7X76 - chains N and O of the 13 polymer chains in the assembly; structure by electron microscopy, 3.67 A resolution.

# Chain N
Name: Putative metal uptake regulation protein
From: Streptomyces coelicolor A3(2)
Reference sequence: Q9L2H5 (Q9L2H5_STRCO); numbering as in UniProt (aligned over 1-139)
Sequence (159 residues; each row starts with the number of its first residue; numbers below 1 keep their minus sign (Met-19 is residue -19)):
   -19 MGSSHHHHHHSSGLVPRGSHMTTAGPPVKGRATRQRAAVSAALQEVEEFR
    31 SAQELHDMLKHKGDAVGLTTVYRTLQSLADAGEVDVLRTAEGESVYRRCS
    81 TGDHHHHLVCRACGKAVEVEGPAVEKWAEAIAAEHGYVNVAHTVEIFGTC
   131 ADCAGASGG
Disordered / not traced: -19 to 5, 137-139
Differences from the reference sequence: initiating methionine (-19); expression tag (-18 to 0)
Bound ions: Zn2+ site 1: Asp65, Cys79, His85, His87; Zn2+ site 2: His84, His86, Glu105, His122; Zn2+ site 3: Cys90, Cys93, Cys130, Cys133
From the paper describing this entry:
  - mutagenesis - R11A, D37A/H41A, R53A: decreased binding to the 84-nt DNA strand (chain O)

# Chain O
Molecule: 84-nt DNA strand
Sequence (84 nucleotides; each row starts with the number of its first residue):
     1 CAAGGCACATGACAACGGTGTTCAGTGCCGCGTTGCCCGATACCCCCTAC
    51 CCGTAGTTGACTGGCATCCGGGCGCCGGGTCGCC

# Interface between chain N and chain O
Residue-residue contacts (15; chain N residue first):
  Thr13(N) - DT10(O)  phosphate contact
  Arg14(N) - DG11(O)  salt bridge to the phosphate
  Gln15(N) - DT10(O)  phosphate contact
  Gln15(N) - DG11(O)  hydrogen bond to the phosphate
  Arg16(N) - DA9(O)  hydrogen bond to the phosphate
  Arg16(N) - DT10(O)  salt bridge to the phosphate
  Ala45(N) - DG11(O)  sugar contact
  Val46(N) - DA12(O)  phosphate contact
  Gly47(N) - DG11(O)  sugar contact
  Gly47(N) - DA12(O)  phosphate contact
  Thr49(N) - DA12(O)  hydrogen bond to the base
  Thr49(N) - DC13(O)  hydrogen bond to the base
  Thr50(N) - DT10(O)  hydrogen bond to the phosphate
  Thr50(N) - DG11(O)  hydrogen bond to the base
  Arg53(N) - DT10(O)  base contact
Interface residues without a listed pair, chain N (13 interface residues in all): Arg11, Leu48, Thr54
Interface residues without a listed pair, chain O (7 interface residues in all): DA7, DC8

# In short
Chain N and chain O form an interface of 13 and 7 residues respectively, with 6 hydrogen bonds and 2 salt
bridges. Among the polar pairs are Thr49(N)-DA12(O), Thr49(N)-DC13(O) and Thr50(N)-DG11(O). From the paper:
R11A, D37A/H41A and R53A of chain N reduce binding to the 84-nt DNA strand (chain O).
Chain N is Putative metal uptake regulation protein (Streptomyces coelicolor A3(2)) and chain O is an 84-nt
DNA strand; the structure, Cryo-EM structure of Streptomyces coelicolor RNAP-promoter open complex with two
Zur dimers, was determined by electron microscopy, deposited together with 7VO0, 7VO9, 7VPD, 7VPZ, 7X74 and
7X75.
